9EE9 - chains B and E of the 5 polymer chains in the assembly; structure by electron microscopy, 3.16 A resolution.

# Chain B
Protein: Guanine nucleotide-binding protein G(I)/G(S)/G(T) subunit beta-1
Source organism: Homo sapiens
UniProt: P62873 (GBB1_HUMAN); residues 2-340 here = UniProt positions 2-340
Amino-acid sequence (345 residues; numbered -4 to 340; the number before each row is that of its first residue; numbers below 1 keep their minus sign (Gly-4 is residue -4)):
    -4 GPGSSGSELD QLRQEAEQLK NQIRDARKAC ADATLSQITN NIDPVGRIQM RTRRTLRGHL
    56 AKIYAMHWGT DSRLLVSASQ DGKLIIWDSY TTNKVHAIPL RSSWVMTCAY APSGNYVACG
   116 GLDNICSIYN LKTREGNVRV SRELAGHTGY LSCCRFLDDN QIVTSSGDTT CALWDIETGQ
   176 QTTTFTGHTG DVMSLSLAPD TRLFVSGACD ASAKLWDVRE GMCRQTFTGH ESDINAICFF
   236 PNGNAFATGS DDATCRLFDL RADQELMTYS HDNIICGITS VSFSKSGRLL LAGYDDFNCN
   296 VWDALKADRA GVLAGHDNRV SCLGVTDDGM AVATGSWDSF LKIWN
Unresolved in the structure: -4 to 4
Differences from the reference sequence: expression tag (-4 to 1)
Disulfide bonds: Cys121-Cys149

# Chain E
Protein: nanobody Nb35
Source organism: Lama glama
Notes: antibody fragment or engineered binder
Amino-acid sequence (156 residues; row label = number of the first residue in the row; numbers below 1 keep their minus sign (Met-21 is residue -21)):
   -21 MKYLLPTAAA GLLLLAAQPA MAQVQLQESG GGLVQPGGSL RLSCAASGFT FSNYKMNWVR
    39 QAPGKGLEWV SDISQSGASI SYTGSVKGRF TISRDNAKNT LYLQMNSLKP EDTAVYYCAR
    99 CPAPFTRDCF DVTSTTYAYR GQGTQVTVSS HHHHHH
Unresolved in the structure: -21 to 0, 129-134
Disulfide bonds: Cys22-Cys96, Cys99-Cys107

# How chain B and chain E interact
Pairs across the interface (12):
  Cys204(B) with Tyr117(E)
  Asp205(B) with Ala116(E); Tyr117(E)
  Ala206(B) with Tyr117(E)
  Thr223(B) with Gln1(E), hydrogen bond (side chain-backbone)
  Glu226(B) with Gly26(E); Phe27(E); Tyr32(E); Arg98(E), hydrogen bond (backbone-side chain); Tyr117(E)
  Ser227(B) with Tyr117(E)
  Asp228(B) with Tyr117(E), hydrogen bond
Also at the interface, not in a pair above, chain B (9 interface residues in all): Thr184, Asp246
Also at the interface, not in a pair above, chain E (10 interface residues in all): Pro100, Ala101, Pro102

# Overview
9 residues of chain B and 10 residues of chain E are in contact, with 3 hydrogen bonds. Among the polar pairs
are Thr223(B)-Gln1(E), Glu226(B)-Arg98(E) and Asp228(B)-Tyr117(E).
Chain B is Guanine nucleotide-binding protein G(I)/G(S)/G(T) subunit beta-1 (Homo sapiens) and chain E is
nanobody Nb35 (Lama glama); the structure, Cryo-EM structure of the adenosine A2A receptor intermediate bound
to a miniGs heterotrimer, was determined by electron microscopy (same publication as 9EE8 and 9EEA).
